PDB entry 6NYB | electron microscopy, 4.10 A resolution (low resolution: residue-level contacts below are approximate; hydrogen-bond / salt-bridge calls are withheld) | chains A and D of the 4 polymer chains in the assembly

# Chain A
Molecule: Serine/threonine-protein kinase B-raf
Source organism: Homo sapiens
Notes: EC 2.7.11.1
UniProt: P15056 (BRAF_HUMAN); residue numbers follow UniProt; this construct covers 1-766
Sequence (805 residues; numbered -26 to 778; the number before each row is that of its first residue; numbers below 1 keep their minus sign (Met-26 is residue -26)):
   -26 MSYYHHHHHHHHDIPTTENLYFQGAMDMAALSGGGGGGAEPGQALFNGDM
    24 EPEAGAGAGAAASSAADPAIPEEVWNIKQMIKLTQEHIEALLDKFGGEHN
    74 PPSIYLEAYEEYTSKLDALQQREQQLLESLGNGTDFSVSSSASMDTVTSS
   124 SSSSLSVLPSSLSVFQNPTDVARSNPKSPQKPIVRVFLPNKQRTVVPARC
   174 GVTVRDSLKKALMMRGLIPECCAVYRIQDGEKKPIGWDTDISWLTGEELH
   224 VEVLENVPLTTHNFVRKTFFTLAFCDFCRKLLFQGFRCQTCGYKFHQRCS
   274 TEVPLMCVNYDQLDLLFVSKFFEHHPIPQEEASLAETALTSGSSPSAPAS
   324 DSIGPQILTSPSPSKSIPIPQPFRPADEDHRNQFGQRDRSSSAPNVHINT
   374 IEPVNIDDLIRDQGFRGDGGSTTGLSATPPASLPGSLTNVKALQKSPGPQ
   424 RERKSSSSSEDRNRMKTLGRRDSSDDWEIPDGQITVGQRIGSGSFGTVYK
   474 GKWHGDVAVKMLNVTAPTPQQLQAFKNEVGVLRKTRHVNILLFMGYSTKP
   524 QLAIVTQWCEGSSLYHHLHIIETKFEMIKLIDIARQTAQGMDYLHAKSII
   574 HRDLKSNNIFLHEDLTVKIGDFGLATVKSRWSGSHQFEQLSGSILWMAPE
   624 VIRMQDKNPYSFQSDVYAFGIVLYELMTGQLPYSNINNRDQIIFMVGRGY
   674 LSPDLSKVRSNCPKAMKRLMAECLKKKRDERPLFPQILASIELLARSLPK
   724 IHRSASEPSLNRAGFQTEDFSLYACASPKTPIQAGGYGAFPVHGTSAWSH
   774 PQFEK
Disordered / not traced: -26 to 232, 282-359, 371-448, 739-778
Construct notes: expression tag (-26 to 0, 767-778)
Modified / non-standard residues: Ser365 (phosphoserine; SEP); Ser729 (phosphoserine; SEP)
Ion coordination: Zn2+ site 1: His235, Cys261, Cys264; Zn2+ site 2: Cys248, Cys251
Small-molecule neighbours: ATP-gamma-S (AGS; phosphothiophosphoric acid-adenylate ester): Ile463, Gly464, Ser465, Gly466, Ser467, Phe468, Gly469, Val471, Ala481, Lys483, Leu514, Thr529, Gln530, Trp531, Cys532, Asp576, Lys578, Asn580, Asn581, Phe583, Asp594
Curated features (UniProtKB/Swiss-Prot):
  - zinc finger: Thr234 to Cys280 (Phorbol-ester/DAG-type)
  - active site: Asp576 (Proton acceptor)
  - binding site (Zn(2+)): His235, Cys248, Cys251, Cys261, Cys264, His269, Cys272, Cys280
  - binding site (ATP): Ile463 to Val471, Lys483
  - site (Breakpoint for translocation to form KIAA1549-BRAF fusion protein): Asp380, Asp381, Met438, Lys439
  - modified residue: Ala2 (N-acetylalanine), Ser151 (Phosphoserine), Ser333 (Phosphoserine), Ser365 (Phosphoserine), Thr373 (Phosphothreonine), Thr396 (Phosphothreonine), Ser399 (Phosphoserine), Thr401 (Phosphothreonine), Ser446 (Phosphoserine), Ser447 (Phosphoserine), Arg671 (Omega-N-methylarginine), Ser729 (Phosphoserine), Ser750 (Phosphoserine), Thr753 (Phosphothreonine)
  - cross-link: Lys578 (Glycyl lysine isopeptide (Lys-Gly) (interchain with G-Cter in ubiquitin))
  - natural variant: Thr241 (T241M: In NS7; T241P: In CFC1 and LPRD3; T241R: In NS7), Thr244 (T244P: In CFC1), Leu245 (L245F: In CFC1), Ala246 (A246P: In CFC1), Gln257 (Q257R: In CFC1), Gln262 (Q262K: In CFC1), Glu275 (E275K: In CFC1), Arg462 (R462I: In CRC), Ile463 (I463S: In CRC), Gly464 (G464E: In CRC; G464V: In a colorectal cancer cell line), Gly466 (G466A: In melanoma; G466E: In melanoma; G466V: In LNCR), Ser467 (S467A: In CFC1), 19 further natural variant entries in UniProt
  - mutagenesis: Met53 (M53D: Reduces interaction with KSR1 and MAP2K1 and thus phosphorylation of MAP2K1), Lys88 (K88E: Reduces interaction with KSR1 and MAP2K1 and thus phosphorylation of MAP2K1), Lys483 (K483S: Reduces kinase activity with MAP2K1), Arg509 (R509H: Loss of MAP2K1-mediated-BRAF-KSR1 dimerization), Lys578 (K578R: Blocks EGF-induced ubiquitination and ERK activation), Ile666 (I666R: No effect on MAP2K1-mediated-BRAF-KSR1 dimerization, however loss of BRAF-mediated phosphorylation of MAP2K1), Arg671 (R671K: Increased kinase activity and stability in response to EGF treatment)
Reported in the primary citation:
  - post-translational modification sites: Ser365, Ser729
  - contacts within the chain: Asp249-Arg691 (salt bridge)
  - mutagenesis - S729A: decreased expression
  - mutagenesis - S729A: abolished binding to 14-3-3 proteins

# Chain D
Molecule: 14-3-3 protein zeta
Source organism: Spodoptera exigua
UniProt: V9P4T4 (V9P4T4_SPOEX); residues -1 to 245 here correspond to UniProt positions 1-247 (UniProt number = residue number + 2)
Sequence (247 residues; row label = number of the first residue in the row; numbers below 1 keep their minus sign (Met-1 is residue -1)):
    -1 MSVDKEELVQRAKLAEQAERYDDMAAAMKEVTETGVELSNEERNLLSVAY
    49 KNVVGARRSSWRVISSIEQKTEGSERKQQMAKEYRVKVEKELREICYDVL
    99 GLLDKHLIPKASNPESKVFYLKMKGDYYRYLAEVATGETRNSVVEDSQKA
   149 YQDAFEISKAKMQPTHPIRLGLALNFSVFYYEILNSPDKACQLAKQAFDD
   199 AIAELDTLNEDSYKDSTLIMQLLRDNLTLWTSDTQGDGDEPAEGGDN
Disordered / not traced: -1 to 1, 231-245

# Interface between chain A and chain D
Pairs across the interface (26):
  Thr234(A) - Leu216(D)
  Asn236(A) - Leu216(D)
  Arg239(A) - Gln15(D)
  Ser683(A) - Thr226(D)
  Ser727(A) - Val176(D)
  Ser727(A) - Glu180(D)
  Ser727(A) - Trp228(D)
  Ala728(A) - Val176(D)
  Ala728(A) - Asn224(D)
  Ser729(A) - Arg56(D)
  Ser729(A) - Arg127(D)
  Ser729(A) - Tyr128(D)
  Ser729(A) - Leu220(D)
  Glu730(A) - Lys49(D)
  Glu730(A) - Lys120(D)
  Glu730(A) - Asp124(D)
  Glu730(A) - Asn173(D)
  Pro731(A) - Lys49(D)
  Pro731(A) - Leu220(D)
  Ser732(A) - Lys49(D)
  Ser732(A) - Asn50(D)
  Leu733(A) - Asp213(D)
  Arg735(A) - Glu14(D)
  Arg735(A) - Asn42(D)
  Arg735(A) - Leu43(D)
  Arg735(A) - Val46(D)
Interface residues without a listed pair, chain A (17 interface residues in all): Thr233, Thr241, Lys723, Arg726, Asn734
Interface residues without a listed pair, chain D (30 interface residues in all): Glu17, Ser57, Arg60, Gly169, Leu172, Tyr179, Gln219, Leu227, Ser230
From the paper, about this interface:
  - interface residues, chain A: Ser732(A)

# Overview
17 residues of chain A face 30 of chain D across their interface. Chain A binds ATP-gamma-S. Curated
annotation (UniProt) lists active-site residue Asp576(A), 8 Zn2+-binding residues, 10 ATP-binding residues and
7 mutagenesis sites on chain A. From the paper: S729A of chain A reduces expression; the interface residue
Ser732(A).
Chain A is Serine/threonine-protein kinase B-raf (Homo sapiens) and chain D is 14-3-3 protein zeta (Spodoptera
exigua); the structure, Structure of a MAPK pathway complex, was determined by electron microscopy together
with 6PP9, 6Q0J, 6Q0K and 6Q0T from the same study.
